Entry 9BU1 (X-ray diffraction, 1.75 A resolution); this record covers chains A and B.

[Chain A (and B)]
Molecule: Estrogen receptor
Source organism: Homo sapiens
Notes: chain B of this document is another copy of the same molecule, construct and numbering; everything in this record applies to it too
UniProt: P03372 (ESR1_HUMAN); numbering as in UniProt (aligned over 306-554)
Chain sequence (263 residues; each row starts with the number of its first residue):
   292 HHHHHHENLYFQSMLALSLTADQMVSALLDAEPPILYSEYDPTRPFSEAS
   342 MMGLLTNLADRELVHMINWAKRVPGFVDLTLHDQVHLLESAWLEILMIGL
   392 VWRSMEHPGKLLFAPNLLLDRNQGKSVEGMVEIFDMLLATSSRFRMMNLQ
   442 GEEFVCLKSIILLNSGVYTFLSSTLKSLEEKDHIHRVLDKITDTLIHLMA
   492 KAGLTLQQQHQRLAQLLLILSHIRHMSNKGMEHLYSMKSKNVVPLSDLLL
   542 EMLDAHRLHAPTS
Unresolved in the structure: 292-306, 332-336, 462-464, 527-535, 550-554 (chain B: 292-308, 330-340, 415-418, 460-468, 526-533, 547-554)
Differences from the reference sequence: expression tag (292-305); engineered mutation S381 (Cys in P03372), S417 (Cys in P03372), S530 (Cys in P03372), S537 (Tyr in P03372)
Ligand contacts: A1ASN ([(1'R)-6'-hydroxy-1'-{4-[(1-propylazetidin-3-yl)methoxy]phenyl}-1',4'-dihydro-2'H-spiro[cyclopropane-1,3'-isoquinolin]-2'-yl](phenyl)methanone): M343, L346, T347, L349, A350, D351, E353, L354, W383, L384, L387, M388, L391, R394, F404, M421, I424, F425, L428, H524, L525, L536, L539

[Interface between chain A and chain B]
Residue-residue contacts (48; chain A residue first):
  R434(A) - Y459(B)  hydrogen bond
  R434(A) - H476(B)  hydrogen bond
  I451(A) - L509(B)  hydrophobic
  N455(A) - L509(B)
  Y459(A) - A430(B)
  Y459(A) - R434(B)
  Y459(A) - I510(B)
  Y459(A) - H513(B)
  H476(A) - R434(B)  hydrogen bond
  D480(A) - Q502(B)
  D480(A) - Q506(B)  hydrogen bond
  T483(A) - H501(B)
  T483(A) - A505(B)
  D484(A) - Q498(B)  hydrogen bond
  D484(A) - H501(B)  salt bridge
  D484(A) - Q502(B)  hydrogen bond
  I487(A) - H501(B)
  L497(A) - L497(B)  hydrophobic
  Q498(A) - D484(B)  hydrogen bond
  H501(A) - T483(B)
  H501(A) - I487(B)
  H501(A) - H501(B)
  H501(A) - L504(B)
  Q502(A) - D480(B)
  Q502(A) - D484(B)  hydrogen bond
  L504(A) - H501(B)
  A505(A) - T483(B)
  A505(A) - L508(B)  hydrophobic
  Q506(A) - D480(B)  hydrogen bond
  L508(A) - A505(B)  hydrophobic
  L509(A) - I451(B)  hydrophobic
  L509(A) - N455(B)
  L509(A) - L511(B)  hydrophobic
  I510(A) - Y459(B)
  L511(A) - L509(B)  hydrophobic
  L511(A) - S512(B)
  S512(A) - L511(B)  hydrogen bond (side chain-backbone)
  S512(A) - S512(B)  hydrogen bond (backbone-side chain)
  S512(A) - R515(B)
  H513(A) - Y459(B)
  R515(A) - S512(B)
  R515(A) - H516(B)
  H516(A) - R515(B)
  H516(A) - N519(B)  hydrogen bond
  N519(A) - H516(B)  hydrogen bond
  N519(A) - N519(B)
  N519(A) - K520(B)
  E523(A) - E523(B)
Other interface residues (no listed pair), chain A (27 interface residues in all): L479
Other interface residues (no listed pair), chain B (30 interface residues in all): L479, Q500

[Summary]
The interface between chain A and chain B involves 27 residues on one side and 30 on the other, with 13
hydrogen bonds and 1 salt bridge. Polar contacts include D484(A)-H501(B), R434(A)-Y459(B) and R434(A)-H476(B).
Bound to chain A: compound A1ASN.
Chain A and chain B are both Estrogen receptor (Homo sapiens); the structure, Estrogen Receptor Alpha Ligand
Binding Domain Y537S Mutant in Complex with
(6'-hydroxy-1'-(4-((1-propylazetidin-3-yl)methoxy)phenyl)-1',4'-dihydro-2'H-spiro[cyclopropane-1,3'-isoquinolin]-2'-yl)(phenyl)methanone,
was determined by X-ray diffraction together with 9BPX and 9BQE from the same study.
